PDB entry 8G1J | X-ray diffraction, 2.30 A resolution | chains A and J of the 6 polymer chains in the assembly

== Chain A ==
Name: Cyclic GMP-AMP synthase
From: Mus musculus
Notes: EC 2.7.7.86; fragment: catalytic domain, residues 147-507
UniProtKB: Q8C6L5 (CGAS_MOUSE); numbering as in UniProt (aligned over 147-507)
Chain sequence (364 residues; each row starts with the number of its first residue):
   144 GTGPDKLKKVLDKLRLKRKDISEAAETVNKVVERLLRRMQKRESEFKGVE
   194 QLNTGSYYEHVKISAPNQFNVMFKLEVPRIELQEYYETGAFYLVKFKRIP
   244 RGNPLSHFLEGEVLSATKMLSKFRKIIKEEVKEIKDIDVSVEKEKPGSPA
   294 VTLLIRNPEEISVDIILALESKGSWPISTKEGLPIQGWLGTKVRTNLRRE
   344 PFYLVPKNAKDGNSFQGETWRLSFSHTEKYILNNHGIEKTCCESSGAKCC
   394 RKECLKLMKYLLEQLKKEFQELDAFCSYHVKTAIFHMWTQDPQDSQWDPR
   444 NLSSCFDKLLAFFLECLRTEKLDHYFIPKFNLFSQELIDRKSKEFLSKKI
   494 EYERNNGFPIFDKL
Unresolved in the structure: 144-147, 240-244, 351-358
Construct notes: expression tag (144-146); engineered mutation Gln211 (Glu in Q8C6L5), Asn213 (Asp in Q8C6L5)
Metal / ion sites: Mg2+: Gln211, Asn213 (together with ATP); Zn2+: His378, Cys384, Cys385, Cys392
Ligand contacts:
  - ATP (adenosine-5'-triphosphate): Gly198, Ser199, Glu202, Lys205, Gln211, Asn213, Arg364, Ser368, Glu371, Lys402, Glu406, Ser420, Tyr421, Lys424, His467
  - GTP (guanosine-5'-triphosphate): Thr197, Gln211, Asn213, Met215, Pro289, Gly290, Ser291, Pro292, Ala293, Asp307, Ile309, Val348, Arg364, Ser366, Ser368
Reported in the primary citation:
  - binding site for GTP: Ser366
  - mutagenesis - E211Q/D213N/K382E: decreased binding to dsDNA
  - specificity-determining residues: His467 (proposed by the authors, not directly observed)
  - mutagenesis - R364A (33-fold), H467A: decreased catalytic activity on ATP/GTP
  - mutagenesis - H467A (2-fold): increased catalytic activity on GTP/GTP
  - specificity-determining residues: Ile309, Arg364
  - mutagenesis - R364A (10-fold): decreased catalytic activity on GTP/GTP
  - mutagenesis - R364A (4-fold): increased catalytic activity on ATP/ATP
  - mutagenesis - E211Q/D213N: abolished catalytic activity

== Chain J ==
Molecule: Palindromic DNA18
Sequence (18 nucleotides; each row starts with the number of its first residue):
     1 ATCTGTACATGTACAGAT

== Interface between chain A and chain J ==
Residue-residue contacts - 5 pairs, chain A then chain J:
  Arg222(A) with DA17(J), salt bridge to the phosphate
  Lys315(A) with DA15(J), sugar contact; DG16(J), phosphate contact
  Gly316(A) with DG16(J), phosphate contact
  Arg342(A) with DA13(J), sugar contact
Also at the interface, not in a pair above, chain J (6 interface residues in all): DT12, DT18

== In short ==
4 residues of chain A face 6 of chain J across their interface, with 1 salt bridge. Its one salt-bridged
contact is Arg222(A)-DA17(J). Bound to chain A: ATP and GTP. From the paper: a binding site for GTP at
Ser366(A); R364A and H467A of chain A reduce catalytic activity on ATP/GTP; 4 substitutions were tested in
all.
Here chain A is Cyclic GMP-AMP synthase (Mus musculus) and chain J is Palindromic DNA18. Entry 8G1J (Structure
of Ternary Complex of cGAS with dsDNA and Bound ATP and ITP) was determined by X-ray diffraction, deposited
together with 7UUX, 7UXW, 7UYQ, 7UYZ, 7UZR, 7V0W and 14 further entries.
